Entry 8P63 (electron microscopy, 3.70 A resolution); this record covers chains 6 and A of the 14 polymer chains in the assembly.

[Chain 6]
Name: DNA replication licensing factor MCM6
Source organism: Saccharomyces cerevisiae
Notes: EC 3.6.4.12
UniProt: P53091 (MCM6_YEAST); numbering as in UniProt (aligned over 1-1017)
Amino-acid sequence (1017 residues; each row starts with the number of its first residue):
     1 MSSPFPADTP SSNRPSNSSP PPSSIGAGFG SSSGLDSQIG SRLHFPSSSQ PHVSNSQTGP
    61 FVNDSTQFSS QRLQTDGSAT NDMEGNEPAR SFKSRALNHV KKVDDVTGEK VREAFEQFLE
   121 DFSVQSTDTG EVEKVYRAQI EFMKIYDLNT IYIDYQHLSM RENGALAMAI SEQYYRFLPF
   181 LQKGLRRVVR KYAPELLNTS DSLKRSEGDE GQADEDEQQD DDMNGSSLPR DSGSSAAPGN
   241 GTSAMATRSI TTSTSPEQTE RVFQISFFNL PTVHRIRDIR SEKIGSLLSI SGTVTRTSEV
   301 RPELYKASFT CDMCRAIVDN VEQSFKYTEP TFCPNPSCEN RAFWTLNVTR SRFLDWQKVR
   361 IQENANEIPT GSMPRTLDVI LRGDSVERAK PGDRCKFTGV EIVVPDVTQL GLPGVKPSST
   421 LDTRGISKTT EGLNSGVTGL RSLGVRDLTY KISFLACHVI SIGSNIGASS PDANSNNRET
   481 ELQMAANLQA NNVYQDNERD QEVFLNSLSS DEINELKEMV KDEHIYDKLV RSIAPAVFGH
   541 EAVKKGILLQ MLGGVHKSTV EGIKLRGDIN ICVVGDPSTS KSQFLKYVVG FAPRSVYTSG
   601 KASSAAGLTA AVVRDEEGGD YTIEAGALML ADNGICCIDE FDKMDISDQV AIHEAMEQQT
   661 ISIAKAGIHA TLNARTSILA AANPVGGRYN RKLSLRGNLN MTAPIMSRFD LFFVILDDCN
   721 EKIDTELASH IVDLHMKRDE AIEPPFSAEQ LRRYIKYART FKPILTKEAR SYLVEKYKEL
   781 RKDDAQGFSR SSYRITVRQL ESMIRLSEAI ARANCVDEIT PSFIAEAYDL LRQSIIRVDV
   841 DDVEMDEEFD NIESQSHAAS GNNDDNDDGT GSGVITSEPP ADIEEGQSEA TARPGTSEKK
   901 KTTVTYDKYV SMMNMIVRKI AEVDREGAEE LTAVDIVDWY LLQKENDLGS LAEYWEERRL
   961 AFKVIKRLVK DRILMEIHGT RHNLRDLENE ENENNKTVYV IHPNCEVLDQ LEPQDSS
Disordered / not traced: 1-96, 199-259, 417-427, 464-499, 841-1017
Metal / ion sites: Zn2+: Cys311, Cys314, Cys333, Cys338
Small-molecule neighbours:
  - ADP (adenosine-5'-diphosphate): Ala536, Val537, Phe538, Pro577, Ser578, Thr579, Ser580, Lys581, Ser582, Gln583, Leu727, His730, Ile731
  - ATP (adenosine-5'-triphosphate): Leu565, Glu657, Gln658, Arg708, Val797, Arg798, Glu801
Curated features (UniProtKB/Swiss-Prot):
  - motif: Ser707 to Asp710 (Arginine finger)
  - binding site (ATP): Gly575 to Ser582
  - modified residue: Ser78 (Phosphoserine), Ser249 (Phosphoserine), Ser372 (Phosphoserine), Thr766 (Phosphothreonine)
  - mutagenesis: Lys581 (K581A: Loss of MCM2-7 complex helicase activity)

[Chain A]
Molecule: 9-nt DNA strand
Sequence (9 nucleotides; row label = number of the first residue in the row):
    14 AAAAAAAAA

[How chain 6 and chain A interact]
Pairs across the interface (8; chain 6 residue first):
  Val612(6) with DA21(A), phosphate contact
  Arg614(6) with DA19(A), hydrogen bond to the sugar; DA20(A), hydrogen bond to the sugar
  Glu617(6) with DA16(A), base contact
  Lys665(6) with DA20(A), phosphate contact; DA21(A), salt bridge to the phosphate
  Ala666(6) with DA19(A), phosphate contact; DA20(A), hydrogen bond to the phosphate
Interface residues without a listed pair, chain 6 (7 interface residues in all): Ala605, Ala611
Interface residues without a listed pair, chain A (5 interface residues in all): DA22

[Summary]
The interface between chain 6 and chain A involves 7 residues on one side and 5 on the other, with 3 hydrogen
bonds and 1 salt bridge. Among the polar pairs are Arg614(6)-DA19(A), Arg614(6)-DA20(A) and Ala666(6)-DA20(A).
Chain 6 binds ATP and ADP.
Chain 6 is DNA replication licensing factor MCM6 (Saccharomyces cerevisiae) and chain A is a 9-nt DNA strand;
the structure, S. cerevisiae consensus-sCMGE on ssDNA after DNA replication initiation, was determined by
electron microscopy together with 8P5E and 8P62 from the same study.
